PDB entry 5L7W | X-ray diffraction, 1.76 A resolution | chain A

# Chain A
Name: 17-beta-hydroxysteroid dehydrogenase 14
Source organism: Homo sapiens
Notes: EC 1.1.1.-
UniProtKB: Q9BPX1 (DHB14_HUMAN); numbering as in UniProt (aligned over 1-270)
Sequence (274 residues; each row starts with the number of its first residue; numbers below 1 keep their minus sign (Gly-1 is residue -1)):
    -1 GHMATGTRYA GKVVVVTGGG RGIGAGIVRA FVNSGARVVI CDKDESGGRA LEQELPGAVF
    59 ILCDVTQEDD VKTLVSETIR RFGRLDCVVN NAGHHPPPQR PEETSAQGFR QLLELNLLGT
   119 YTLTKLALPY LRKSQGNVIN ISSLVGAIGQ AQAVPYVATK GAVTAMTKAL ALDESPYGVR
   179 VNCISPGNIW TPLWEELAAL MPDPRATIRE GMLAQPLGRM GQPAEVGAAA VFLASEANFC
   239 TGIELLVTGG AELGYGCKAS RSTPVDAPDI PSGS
Not modelled in the structure: -1 to 3, 255-268, 272
Differences from the reference sequence: expression tag (-1 to 0, 271-272)
Bound ions: Na+: Glu50, Leu53, Ala56
Small-molecule neighbours:
  - 6QU ([4-fluoranyl-2,3-bis(oxidanyl)phenyl]-[6-(2-fluoranyl-3-oxidanyl-phenyl)pyridin-2-yl]methanone): His93, Pro94, Pro96, Ser141, Leu142, Val143, Gln148, Ala149, Gln150, Ala151, Tyr154, Pro184, Gly185, Asn186, Leu191, Trp192, Leu195, Tyr253
  - beta-D-glucopyranose (BGC): Gly20, Trp188, Thr189, Pro190, Glu193, Pro221
  - NAD (nicotinamide-adenine-dinucleotide): Gly16, Gly18, Arg19, Gly20, Ile21, Gly22, Cys39, Asp40, Lys41, Asp42, Cys61, Asp62, Val63, Thr64, Asn89, Ala90, Gly91, Leu113, Ile139, Ser140, Ser141, Tyr154, Lys158, Pro184, Gly185, Asn186, Ile187, Thr189, Pro190, Leu191, Trp192
Swiss-Prot annotation at these positions:
  - active site: Tyr154 (Proton acceptor)
  - binding site (NAD(+)): Arg19, Ile21, Asp40, Lys41, Asp62, Val63, Asn89, Tyr154, Lys158, Ile187, Thr189, Leu191
  - mutagenesis: His93 (H93A: Increases kcat for androst-5-en-3beta,17beta-diol and 17beta-estradioll), Gln148 (Q148A: The catalytic efficiency (kcat/Km) is 30-fold increase for 17beta-estradiol and 11-fold for androst-5-en-3beta,17beta-diol), Lys158 (K158A: Lacks of activity of testosterone 17-beta-dehydrogenase (NADP+) and estradiol 17-beta-dehydrogenase [NAD(P)+] activities), Tyr253 (Y253A: Lacks of activity of testosterone 17-beta-dehydrogenase (NADP+) and estradiol 17-beta-dehydrogenase [NAD(P)+] activities), Cys255 (C255A: Does not affect kcat for androst-5-en-3beta,17beta-diol and 17beta-estradiol)

# Overview
Chain A binds NAD, compound 6QU and beta-D-glucopyranose. The Na+ site is built by Glu50, Leu53 and Ala56.
Curated annotation (UniProt) lists active-site residue Tyr154, 12 NAD+-binding residues and 5 mutagenesis
sites.
Chain A is 17-beta-hydroxysteroid dehydrogenase 14 (Homo sapiens); the structure, 17beta-hydroxysteroid
dehydrogenase 14 variant T205 in complex with a non-steroidal inhibitor, was determined by X-ray diffraction
together with 5L7T, 5L7Y and 5EN4 from the same study.
